Entry 9L5T (electron microscopy, 3.50 A resolution); this record covers chains 6 and P of the 42 polymer chains in the assembly.

# Chain 6
Molecule: U6 snRNA
Source organism: Chaetomium thermophilum (strain DSM 1495 / CBS 144.50 / IMI 039719)
Sequence (101 nucleotides; row label = number of the first residue in the row):
     1 GCCCUUCGGGGCAUUUGGUCAAUUUGAAACGAUACAGAGAAGAUUAGCAU
    51 GGCCCCUGCACUAAGGAUGACACGCUACUCAAAGAGACGCUACCAAUUUU
   101 U
Disordered / not traced: 91-101

# Chain P
Name: Putative pre-mRNA splicing protein
Source organism: Chaetomium thermophilum (strain DSM 1495 / CBS 144.50 / IMI 039719)
UniProt: G0S754 (G0S754_CHATD); residue numbers follow UniProt; this construct covers 1-260
Sequence (260 residues; each row starts with the number of its first residue):
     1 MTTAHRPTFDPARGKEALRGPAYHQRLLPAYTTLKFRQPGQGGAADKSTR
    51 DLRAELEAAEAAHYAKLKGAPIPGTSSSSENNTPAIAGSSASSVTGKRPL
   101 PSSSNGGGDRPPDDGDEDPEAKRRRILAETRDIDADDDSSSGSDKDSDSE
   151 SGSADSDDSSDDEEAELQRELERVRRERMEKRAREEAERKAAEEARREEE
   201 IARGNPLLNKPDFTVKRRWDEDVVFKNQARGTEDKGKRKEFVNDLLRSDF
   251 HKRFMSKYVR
Disordered / not traced: 1, 72-216

# Chain 6 / chain P interface
Pairs across the interface - 22 pairs, chain 6 then chain P:
  G39(6) / His-5(P)  hydrogen bond to the base
  C48(6) / His-5(P)  base contact
  A49(6) / Ala-4(P)  base contact
  A49(6) / His-5(P)  hydrogen bond to the base
  A49(6) / Arg-6(P)  hydrogen bond to the base
  U50(6) / Pro-7(P)  sugar contact
  U50(6) / Thr-8(P)  hydrogen bond to the sugar
  G51(6) / Asp-10(P)  sugar contact
  G51(6) / Pro-11(P)  phosphate contact
  G51(6) / Ala-12(P)  hydrogen bond to the phosphate
  G52(6) / Ala-12(P)  phosphate contact
  C61(6) / His-24(P)  stacking on the base
  C61(6) / Arg-26(P)  sugar contact
  U62(6) / Arg-26(P)  salt bridge to the phosphate
  U62(6) / Leu-27(P)  base contact
  U68(6) / His-5(P)  base contact
  A72(6) / Thr-3(P)  hydrogen bond to the sugar
  A72(6) / Ala-4(P)  hydrogen bond to the base
  A72(6) / Arg-6(P)  hydrogen bond to the phosphate
  C73(6) / Thr-2(P)  hydrogen bond to the base
  C73(6) / Thr-3(P)  sugar contact
  C73(6) / Arg-6(P)  salt bridge to the phosphate
Interface residues without a listed pair, chain 6 (14 interface residues in all): A40, G47, A60
Interface residues without a listed pair, chain P (14 interface residues in all): Arg-13

# Overview
The chain 6/chain P interface involves 14 residues from each chain, with 9 hydrogen bonds, 2 salt bridges and
1 aromatic stacking contact. Polar contacts include G39(6)/His-5(P), A49(6)/His-5(P) and A49(6)/Arg-6(P).
Here chain 6 is U6 snRNA and chain P is Putative pre-mRNA splicing protein, both from Chaetomium thermophilum
(strain DSM 1495 / CBS 144.50 / IMI 039719). Entry 9L5T (Cryo-EM structure of the thermophile spliceosome
(state B*Q2)) was determined by electron microscopy together with 9L5R and 9L5S from the same study.
